8YDB - chains I and T of the 12 polymer chains in the assembly; structure by electron microscopy, 3.40 A resolution.

== Chain I ==
Molecule: Cas7f
Organism: Selenomonas sp
Sequence (335 residues; each row starts with the number of its first residue):
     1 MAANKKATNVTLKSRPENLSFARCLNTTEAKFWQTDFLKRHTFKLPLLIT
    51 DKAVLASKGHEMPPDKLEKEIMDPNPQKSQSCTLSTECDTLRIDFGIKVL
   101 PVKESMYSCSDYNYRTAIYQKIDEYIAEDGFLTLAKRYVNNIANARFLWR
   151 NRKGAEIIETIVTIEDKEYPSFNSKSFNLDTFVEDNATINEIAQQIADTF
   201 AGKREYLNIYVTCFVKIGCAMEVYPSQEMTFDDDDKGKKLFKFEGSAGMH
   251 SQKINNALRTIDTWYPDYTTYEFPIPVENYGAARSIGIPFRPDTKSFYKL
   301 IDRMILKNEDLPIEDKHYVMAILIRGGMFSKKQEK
Not modelled in the structure: 1-11

== Chain T ==
Molecule: TS
Organism: Selenomonas sp
Sequence (32 nucleotides; numbered 22 to 53; the number before each row is that of its first residue):
    22 GTGGCCTTATTAAATGACTTCTCCGCTAATAC

== How chain I and chain T interact ==
Residue-residue contacts (15):
  Lys-58(I) with A38(T), phosphate contact; C39(T), salt bridge to the phosphate
  His-60(I) with DT40(T), sugar contact; DT41(T), base contact
  Asp-73(I) with A38(T), phosphate contact
  Pro-74(I) with A38(T), sugar contact
  Asn-75(I) with C39(T), sugar contact; DT40(T), hydrogen bond to the base
  Pro-76(I) with A38(T), base contact; C39(T), sugar contact
  Gln-77(I) with C39(T), phosphate contact; DT40(T), base contact
  Phe-231(I) with C44(T), base contact
  Lys-236(I) with DT40(T), base contact
  Lys-335(I) with DT48(T), salt bridge to the phosphate
Also at the interface, not in a pair above, chain I (12 interface residues in all): Leu-55, Met-229
Also at the interface, not in a pair above, chain T (7 interface residues in all): G37

== In short ==
12 residues of chain I face 7 of chain T across their interface; the contacts include 1 hydrogen bond and 2
salt bridges. Among the polar pairs are Asn-75(I)/DT40(T), Lys-58(I)/C39(T) and Lys-335(I)/DT48(T).
Chain I is Cas7f and chain T is TS, both from Selenomonas sp; the structure, Type I-FHNH Cascade-dsDNA
intermediate complex, was determined by electron microscopy (same publication as 8YEO, 8YH9 and 8YHA).
